Entry 8FD2 (electron microscopy, 3.65 A resolution); this record covers chains J and K of the 13 polymer chains in the assembly.

# Chain J (and K)
Molecule: Type I-B CRISPR-associated protein Cas11
Organism: Nostoc sp. 'Peltigera membranacea cyanobiont' 210A
Notes: chain K of this document is another copy of the same molecule, construct and numbering; everything in this record applies to it too
UniProt: A0A235IGR9 (A0A235IGR9_9NOSO); residues 1-138 here correspond to UniProt positions 388-525 (UniProt number = residue number + 387)
Sequence (138 residues; row label = number of the first residue in the row):
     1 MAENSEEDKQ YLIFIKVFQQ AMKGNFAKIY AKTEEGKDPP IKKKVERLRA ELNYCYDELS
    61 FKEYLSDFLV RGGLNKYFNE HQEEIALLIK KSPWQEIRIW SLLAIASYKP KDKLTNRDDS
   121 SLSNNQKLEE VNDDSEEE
Unresolved in the structure: 1-3, 113-138

# Chain J / chain K interface
Contacting residue pairs (33):
  Asp8(J) with Leu87(K); Lys91(K), salt bridge
  Tyr11(J) with Ala86(K), hydrogen bond (side chain-backbone); Lys90(K)
  Leu12(J) with Glu83(K); Leu87(K), hydrophobic
  Ile15(J) with Ala86(K), hydrophobic
  Glu46(J) with Lys28(K)
  Arg49(J) with Asp67(K), salt bridge; Val70(K); Arg71(K)
  Asn53(J) with Asp67(K), hydrogen bond
  Gln95(J) with Leu59(K); Glu63(K)
  Arg98(J) with Glu63(K), salt bridge
  Ile99(J) with Leu59(K), hydrophobic; Lys62(K); Glu63(K); Ser66(K)
  Trp100(J) with Lys90(K)
  Leu102(J) with Ser66(K); Asp67(K); Val70(K)
  Leu103(J) with Ile89(K), hydrophobic
  Ile105(J) with Val70(K), hydrophobic
  Ala106(J) with Asn75(K); Phe78(K), hydrophobic
  Ser107(J) with Phe78(K); Gln82(K), hydrogen bond (backbone-side chain)
  Lys109(J) with Leu74(K); Asn79(K)
  Pro110(J) with Asn79(K); Gln82(K)
Also at the interface, not in a pair above, chain J (23 interface residues in all): Ser5, Gln19, Lys42, Val45, Glu96
Also at the interface, not in a pair above, chain K (20 interface residues in all): Leu69

# Overview
The interface between chain J and chain K involves 23 residues on one side and 20 on the other, with 3
hydrogen bonds and 3 salt bridges. Among the polar pairs are Asp8(J)-Lys91(K), Arg49(J)-Asp67(K) and
Arg98(J)-Glu63(K).
Both chains are Type I-B CRISPR-associated protein Cas11 (Nostoc sp. 'Peltigera membranacea cyanobiont' 210A).
Entry 8FD2 (Cryo-EM structure of Cascade complex in type I-B CAST system) was determined by electron
microscopy together with 8FCJ, 8FCU, 8FCV, 8FCW, 8FD3, 8FF4 and 8FF5 from the same study.
